PDB entry 9EPC | electron microscopy, 3.00 A resolution | chains A and S of the 21 polymer chains in the assembly

== Chain A ==
Protein: DNA-directed RNA polymerase subunit alpha
From: Sinapis alba
Reference sequence: A0A6C0M610 (A0A6C0M610_SINAL); numbering as in UniProt (aligned over 1-327)
Chain sequence (327 residues; numbered 1 to 327; the number before each row is that of its first residue):
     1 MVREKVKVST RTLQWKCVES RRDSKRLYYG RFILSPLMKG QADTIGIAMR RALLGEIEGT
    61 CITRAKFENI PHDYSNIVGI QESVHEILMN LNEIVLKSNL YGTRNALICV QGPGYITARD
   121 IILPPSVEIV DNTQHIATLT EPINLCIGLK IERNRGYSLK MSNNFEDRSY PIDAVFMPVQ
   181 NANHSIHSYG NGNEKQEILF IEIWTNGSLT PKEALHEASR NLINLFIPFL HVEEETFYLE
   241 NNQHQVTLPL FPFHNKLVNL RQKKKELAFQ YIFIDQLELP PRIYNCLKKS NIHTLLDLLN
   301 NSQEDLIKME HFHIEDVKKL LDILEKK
Disordered / not traced: 1-9
Construct notes: conflict Phe67 (Ser in A0A6C0M610)

== Chain S ==
Protein: FLN2
From: Sinapis alba
Chain sequence (611 residues; numbered 1 to 611; the number before each row is that of its first residue):
     1 MASLSFTQFL PFPRCSVDVP CLQPHGFVKF RGERWKGKHS FLMVAGRRKL SESAPLDEDD
    61 GGNGAVGGKK PTKVPKKSGA RTAKKKVVAK DEPLEESSQL LVDSDNVSDN ESDTKEPVRR
   121 TRKKAAASSD VNEGKTEKKV RRKRTVKKDK EVEDGLVTYD EASDVEEALT VEATDADSEG
   181 EEIDLSKHES EDISHTYGWP PLVCCFGSAQ HAFVPSGRPA NRLLDYERQE RMKDAVWAPE
   241 KYIRAPGGCA GGVAIALASL GGKAAFMGKL GDDDFGQAML YYLNVCQVQT RSVKIDSKRV
   301 TACSTMKISK RGRLKSTCVK PCAEDSLSKS EINVDVLKEA KMFYFTTHSL LDKKMMSTTL
   361 QAIKISKQLG NVIFYDLNLP LPLWQSLEET KSLIQEVWDL ADVIEVTKQE LEFLCGIEPT
   421 EEFDTKNNDS SKFVHYEPET VEPLWHENLK ILFVTNGTSK IHYYTKEHNG AVLGMEDVPI
   481 TPFTRDMSAS GDGIVAGLIR MLTVQPDLMN DKGYLERTAR YAIECGVVDQ WLLAQTRGYP
   541 PKDDMEEEED DDEEEEMESD PNGIRSITER EYRTSKPYDE PDGPYVMKPV EEREYRKLEL
   601 VGSMGEDDDS S
Disordered / not traced: 1-187, 545-558, 600-611
Metal / ion sites: Ca2+: Pro246, Asp376, Asn378, Glu405

== How chain A and chain S interact ==
Residue-residue contacts (134):
  Arg11(A) - Leu223(S)
  Arg11(A) - Leu473(S)
  Arg11(A) - Gly474(S)  hydrogen bond (side chain-backbone)
  Lys66(A) - Met587(S)
  Glu68(A) - Met587(S)
  Glu68(A) - Arg593(S)  salt bridge
  Asn99(A) - Arg231(S)  hydrogen bond (side chain-backbone)
  Asn99(A) - Met232(S)
  Asn99(A) - Asp234(S)
  Asn99(A) - Ala235(S)
  Leu100(A) - Asp234(S)
  Leu100(A) - Ala235(S)  hydrophobic
  Leu100(A) - Arg573(S)
  Leu100(A) - Ser575(S)
  Tyr101(A) - Arg570(S)
  Tyr101(A) - Arg573(S)  hydrogen bond (backbone-backbone)
  Tyr101(A) - Thr574(S)
  Tyr101(A) - Ser575(S)  hydrogen bond (backbone-backbone)
  Thr103(A) - Pro577(S)
  Arg104(A) - Ser575(S)
  Arg104(A) - Pro577(S)
  Asn105(A) - Pro577(S)  hydrogen bond (side chain-backbone)
  Asn105(A) - Tyr578(S)
  Asn105(A) - Asp579(S)
  Asn105(A) - Tyr585(S)
  Ala106(A) - Tyr585(S)
  Leu107(A) - Pro584(S)
  Leu107(A) - Met587(S)  hydrophobic
  Cys109(A) - Arg593(S)  hydrogen bond (side chain-backbone)
  Cys109(A) - Tyr595(S)  hydrophobic
  Cys109(A) - Arg596(S)
  Val110(A) - Tyr595(S)
  Val110(A) - Arg596(S)
  Val110(A) - Leu598(S)  hydrophobic
  Gln111(A) - Tyr595(S)
  Gln111(A) - Arg596(S)  hydrogen bond (backbone-backbone)
  Gln111(A) - Lys597(S)
  Gln111(A) - Leu598(S)  hydrogen bond (backbone-backbone)
  Gly112(A) - Lys597(S)
  Pro113(A) - Lys597(S)
  Pro113(A) - Leu598(S)
  Pro113(A) - Glu599(S)
  Gly114(A) - Leu598(S)
  Gly114(A) - Glu599(S)
  Tyr115(A) - Leu598(S)
  Ile116(A) - Leu598(S)  hydrophobic
  Asp120(A) - Arg596(S)  salt bridge
  Ile122(A) - Pro584(S)
  Ile122(A) - Tyr585(S)  hydrophobic
  Ile122(A) - Arg596(S)
  Leu123(A) - Tyr585(S)
  Pro124(A) - Tyr578(S)  hydrophobic
  Pro124(A) - Tyr585(S)
  Pro125(A) - Tyr578(S)
  Pro125(A) - Tyr585(S)
  Ser126(A) - Ser575(S)
  Asn144(A) - Tyr595(S)
  Cys146(A) - Met587(S)
  Cys146(A) - Arg593(S)
  Ile147(A) - Met587(S)
  Gly148(A) - Met587(S)
  Glu213(A) - Arg231(S)  salt bridge
  His216(A) - Asp225(S)
  Glu217(A) - Arg231(S)  salt bridge
  Arg220(A) - Arg228(S)
  Arg220(A) - Asp477(S)  salt bridge
  Arg220(A) - Pro479(S)
  Arg220(A) - Trp531(S)
  Ile223(A) - Trp531(S)  hydrophobic
  Asn224(A) - Trp531(S)  hydrogen bond
  Asn224(A) - Gln535(S)
  Ile227(A) - Val528(S)  hydrophobic
  Ile227(A) - Leu532(S)  hydrophobic
  Ile227(A) - Gln535(S)
  Leu230(A) - Val528(S)  hydrophobic
  Leu230(A) - Leu532(S)
  His231(A) - Leu532(S)
  His231(A) - Gln535(S)  hydrogen bond
  His231(A) - Thr536(S)
  Thr236(A) - Tyr281(S)
  Thr236(A) - Val285(S)
  Phe237(A) - Tyr281(S)
  Phe237(A) - Tyr282(S)  hydrophobic
  Phe237(A) - Val285(S)  hydrophobic
  Phe237(A) - Cys286(S)  hydrophobic
  Tyr238(A) - Tyr281(S)  hydrogen bond (backbone-side chain)
  Gln245(A) - Thr536(S)  hydrogen bond (side chain-backbone)
  Thr247(A) - Thr536(S)
  Thr247(A) - Arg537(S)
  Thr247(A) - Ile564(S)
  Thr247(A) - Ser566(S)
  Leu248(A) - His211(S)
  Leu248(A) - Ile564(S)  hydrophobic
  Pro249(A) - Tyr282(S)  hydrophobic
  Leu250(A) - Phe275(S)  hydrophobic
  Leu250(A) - Ala278(S)
  Leu250(A) - Met279(S)  hydrophobic
  Leu250(A) - Tyr282(S)  hydrophobic
  Phe251(A) - His211(S)
  Phe251(A) - Asn562(S)
  Phe253(A) - Ala278(S)  hydrophobic
  Phe253(A) - Tyr281(S)  hydrophobic
  His254(A) - Asp274(S)
  His254(A) - Phe275(S)
  His254(A) - Ala278(S)
  Asn255(A) - Pro561(S)
  Leu257(A) - Asp274(S)
  Leu257(A) - Gln277(S)
  Leu257(A) - Ala278(S)
  Val258(A) - Asp274(S)
  Arg261(A) - Asp272(S)
  Arg261(A) - Asp274(S)  salt bridge
  Phe273(A) - Tyr281(S)  hydrophobic
  Phe273(A) - Asn284(S)
  Phe273(A) - Val285(S)
  Asp275(A) - Asn284(S)
  Asp275(A) - Gln289(S)
  Asp275(A) - Thr290(S)  hydrogen bond (side chain-backbone)
  Asp275(A) - Arg291(S)
  Gln276(A) - Leu280(S)
  Gln276(A) - Asn284(S)
  Gln276(A) - Thr290(S)  hydrogen bond
  Gln276(A) - Ile295(S)
  Pro281(A) - Arg291(S)
  Pro281(A) - Asp335(S)
  Arg282(A) - Ile193(S)
  Tyr284(A) - Gln289(S)
  Tyr284(A) - Arg291(S)
  Asn285(A) - Thr196(S)
  Asn285(A) - Arg291(S)  hydrogen bond
  Asn285(A) - Glu339(S)
  Lys288(A) - Gln289(S)
  His293(A) - Gln287(S)
  His311(A) - His195(S)  hydrogen bond
Also at the interface, not in a pair above, chain A (70 interface residues in all): Thr10, Arg119, Leu139, Leu145, Val246, Tyr271, Cys286
Also at the interface, not in a pair above, chain S (66 interface residues in all): Tyr197, Asp273, Val478, Lys576, Val586, Glu594

== Summary ==
70 residues of chain A and 66 residues of chain S are in contact, with 16 hydrogen bonds and 6 salt bridges.
Polar contacts include Glu68(A)-Arg593(S), Asp120(A)-Arg596(S) and Glu213(A)-Arg231(S). Pro246(S), Asp376(S),
Asn378(S) and Glu405(S) form the Ca2+ site.
Here chain A is DNA-directed RNA polymerase subunit alpha and chain S is FLN2, both from Sinapis alba. Entry
9EPC (Cryo-EM structure of the Plastid-encoded RNA polymerase from Sinapis alba) was determined by electron
microscopy.
